7KEF - chains A and R of the 13 polymer chains in the assembly; structure by X-ray diffraction, 3.89 A resolution.

Chain A:
Molecule: DNA-directed RNA polymerase II subunit RPB1
Organism: Saccharomyces cerevisiae (strain ATCC 204508 / S288c)
Notes: EC 2.7.7.6
UniProt: P04050 (RPB1_YEAST); numbering as in UniProt (aligned over 1-1733)
Chain sequence (1733 residues; row label = number of the first residue in the row):
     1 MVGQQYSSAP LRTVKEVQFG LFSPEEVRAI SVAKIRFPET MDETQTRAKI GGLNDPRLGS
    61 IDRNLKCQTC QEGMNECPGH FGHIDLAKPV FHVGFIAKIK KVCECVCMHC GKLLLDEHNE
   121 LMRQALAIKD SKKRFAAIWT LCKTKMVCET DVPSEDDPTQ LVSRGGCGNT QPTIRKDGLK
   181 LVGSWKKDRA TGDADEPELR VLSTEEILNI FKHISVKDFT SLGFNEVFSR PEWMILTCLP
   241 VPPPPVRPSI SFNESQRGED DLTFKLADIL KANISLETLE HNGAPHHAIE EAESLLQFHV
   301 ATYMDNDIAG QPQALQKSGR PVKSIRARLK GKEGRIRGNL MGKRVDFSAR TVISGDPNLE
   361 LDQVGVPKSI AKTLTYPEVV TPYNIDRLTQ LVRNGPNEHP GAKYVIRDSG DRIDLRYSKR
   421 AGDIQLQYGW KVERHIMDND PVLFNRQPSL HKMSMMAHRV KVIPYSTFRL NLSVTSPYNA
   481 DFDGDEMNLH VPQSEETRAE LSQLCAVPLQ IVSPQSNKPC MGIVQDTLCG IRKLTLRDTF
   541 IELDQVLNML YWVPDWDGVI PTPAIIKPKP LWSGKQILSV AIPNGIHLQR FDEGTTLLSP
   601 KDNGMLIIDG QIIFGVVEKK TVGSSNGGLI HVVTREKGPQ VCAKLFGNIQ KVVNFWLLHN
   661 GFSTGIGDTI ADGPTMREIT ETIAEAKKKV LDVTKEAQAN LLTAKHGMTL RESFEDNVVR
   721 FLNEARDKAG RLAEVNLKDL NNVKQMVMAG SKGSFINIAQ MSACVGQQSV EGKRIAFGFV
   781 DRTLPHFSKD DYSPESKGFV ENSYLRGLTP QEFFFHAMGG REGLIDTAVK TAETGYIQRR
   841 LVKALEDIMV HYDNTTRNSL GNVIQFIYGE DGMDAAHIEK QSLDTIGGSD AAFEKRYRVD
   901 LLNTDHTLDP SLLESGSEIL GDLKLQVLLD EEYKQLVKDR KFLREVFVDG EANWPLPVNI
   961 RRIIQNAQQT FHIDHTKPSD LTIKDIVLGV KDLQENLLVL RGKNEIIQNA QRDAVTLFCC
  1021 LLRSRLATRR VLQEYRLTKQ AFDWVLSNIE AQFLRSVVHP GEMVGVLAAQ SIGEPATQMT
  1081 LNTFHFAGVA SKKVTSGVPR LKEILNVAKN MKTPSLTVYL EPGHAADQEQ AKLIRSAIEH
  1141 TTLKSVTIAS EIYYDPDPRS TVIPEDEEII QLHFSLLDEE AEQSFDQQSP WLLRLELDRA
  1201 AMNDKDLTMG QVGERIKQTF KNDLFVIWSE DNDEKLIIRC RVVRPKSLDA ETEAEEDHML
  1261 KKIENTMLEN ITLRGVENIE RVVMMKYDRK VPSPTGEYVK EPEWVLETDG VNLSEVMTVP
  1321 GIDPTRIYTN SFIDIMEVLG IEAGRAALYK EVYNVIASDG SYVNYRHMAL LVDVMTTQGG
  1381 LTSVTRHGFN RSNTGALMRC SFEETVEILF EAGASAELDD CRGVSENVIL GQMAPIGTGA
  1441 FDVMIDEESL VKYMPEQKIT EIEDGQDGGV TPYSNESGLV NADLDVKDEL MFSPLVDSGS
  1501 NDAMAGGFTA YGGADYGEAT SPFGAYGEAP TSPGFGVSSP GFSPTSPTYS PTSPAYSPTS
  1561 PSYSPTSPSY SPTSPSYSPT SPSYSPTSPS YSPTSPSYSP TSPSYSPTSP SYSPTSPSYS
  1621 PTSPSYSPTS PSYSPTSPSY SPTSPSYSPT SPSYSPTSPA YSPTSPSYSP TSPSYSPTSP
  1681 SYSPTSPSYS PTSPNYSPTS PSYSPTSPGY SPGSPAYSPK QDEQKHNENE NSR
Disordered / not traced: 1-2, 150-160, 187-198, 1082-1091, 1177-1186, 1244-1253, 1446-1733
Ion coordination: Zn2+ site 1: Cys67, Cys70, Cys77, His80; Zn2+ site 2: Cys110, Cys148, Cys167; Mg2+: Asp483 (together with WC4)
Small-molecule neighbours: WC4 ((1S)-1,4-anhydro-1-(3-methoxynaphthalen-2-yl)-5-O-phosphono-D-ribitol): Asn479, Asp481, Asp483, Asp485, Thr831
What the authors report for this chain:
  - binding site for WC4: Asn479, Thr831

Chain R:
Molecule: 10-nt RNA strand
Sequence (10 nucleotides; each row starts with the number of its first residue):
     1 AUCGAGAGGA
Covalent attachments: compound WC4 linked to A10

How chain A and chain R interact:
Pairs across the interface (6; chain A residue first):
  Phe252(A) - A1(R)  base contact
  Arg350(A) - G9(R)  base contact
  Arg446(A) - A10(R)  sugar contact
  Asp483(A) - A10(R)  phosphate contact
  Asp485(A) - A10(R)  hydrogen bond to the sugar
  Glu486(A) - G9(R)  hydrogen bond to the sugar
Interface residues without a listed pair, chain A (8 interface residues in all): Ser251, Pro321
Interface residues without a listed pair, chain R (4 interface residues in all): C3

Overview:
The interface between chain A and chain R involves 8 residues on one side and 4 on the other; the contacts
include 2 hydrogen bonds. Among the polar pairs are Asp485(A)-A10(R) and Glu486(A)-G9(R). Chain A binds
compound WC4. Compound WC4 is covalently linked to A10(R). From the paper: a binding site for WC4 at Asn479(A)
and Thr831(A).
Here chain A is DNA-directed RNA polymerase II subunit RPB1 (Saccharomyces cerevisiae (strain ATCC 204508 /
S288c)) and chain R is a 10-nt RNA strand. Entry 7KEF (RNA polymerase II elongation complex with unnatural
base dTPT3, rNaM in swing state) was determined by X-ray diffraction, deposited together with 7KED and 7KEE.
